5L3E - chains A and B; structure by X-ray diffraction, 2.80 A resolution.

# Chain A
Molecule: Lysine-specific histone demethylase 1A
Source organism: Homo sapiens
Notes: EC 1.-.-.-
UniProt: O60341 (KDM1A_HUMAN); residues 123-852 here = UniProt positions 123-852
Amino-acid sequence (730 residues; numbered 123 to 852; the number before each row is that of its first residue):
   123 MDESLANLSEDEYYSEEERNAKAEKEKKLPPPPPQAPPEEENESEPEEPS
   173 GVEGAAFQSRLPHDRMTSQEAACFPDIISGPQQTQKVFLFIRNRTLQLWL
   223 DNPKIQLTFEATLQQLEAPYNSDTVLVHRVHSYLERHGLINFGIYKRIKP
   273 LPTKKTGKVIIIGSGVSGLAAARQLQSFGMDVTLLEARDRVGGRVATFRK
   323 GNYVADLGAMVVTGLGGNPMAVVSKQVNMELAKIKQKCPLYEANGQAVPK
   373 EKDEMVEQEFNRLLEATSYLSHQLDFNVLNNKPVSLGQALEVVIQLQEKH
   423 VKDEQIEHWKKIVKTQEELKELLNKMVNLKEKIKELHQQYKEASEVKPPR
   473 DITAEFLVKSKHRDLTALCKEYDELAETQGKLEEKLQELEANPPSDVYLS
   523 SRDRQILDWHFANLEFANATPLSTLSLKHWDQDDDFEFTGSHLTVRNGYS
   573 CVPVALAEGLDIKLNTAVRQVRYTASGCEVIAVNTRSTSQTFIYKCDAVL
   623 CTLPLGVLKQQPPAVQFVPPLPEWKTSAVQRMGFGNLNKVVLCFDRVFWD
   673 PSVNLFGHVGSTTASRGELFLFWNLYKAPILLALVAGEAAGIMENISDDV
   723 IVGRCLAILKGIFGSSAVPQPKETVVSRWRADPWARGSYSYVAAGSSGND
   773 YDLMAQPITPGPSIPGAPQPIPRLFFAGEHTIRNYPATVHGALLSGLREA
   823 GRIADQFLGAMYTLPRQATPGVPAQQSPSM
Not modelled in the structure: 123-170, 837-852
Ion coordination: Na+: Ser289, Thr624 (together with FAD)
Ligand contacts:
  - E11 (N~4~-(1-benzylpiperidin-4-yl)-N~2~-[3-(dimethylamino)propyl]-6,7-dimethoxyquinazoline-2,4-diamine), molecule 1: Val333, Ile356, Gln358, Phe382, Asn383, Leu386, Asn535, Leu536, Phe538, Ala539, Asn540, Trp552, Asp553, Asp555, Asp556, His564, Leu677, Trp695, Tyr761, Pro808, Ala809
  - E11, molecule 2: Gln358, Asp556, Glu559, Phe560, Thr561, Gly562, Ser563, His564
  - E11, molecule 3: Gln380, Asn383, Arg384, Glu387, Ser390, Asp556, Glu559
  - E11, molecule 4: Asp557, Phe558, Glu559, Phe560, Thr561
  - E11, molecule 5: Thr561, Gly562, Ser563
  - FAD (flavin-adenine dinucleotide): Ile284, Gly285, Ser286, Gly287, Val288, Ser289, Gly290, Leu307, Glu308, Ala309, Arg310, Gly314, Gly315, Arg316, Val317, Leu329, Gly330, Ala331, Met332, Val333, Thr588, Ala589, Val590, Thr624, Leu625, Pro626, Val629, Val637, Leu659, Lys661, Trp751, Trp756, Ser760, Tyr761, Gly800, Glu801, Ala809, Thr810, Val811, His812, Ala814

# Chain B
Molecule: REST corepressor 1
Source organism: Homo sapiens
UniProt: Q9UKL0 (RCOR1_HUMAN); numbering as in UniProt (aligned over 305-482)
Amino-acid sequence (178 residues; row label = number of the first residue in the row):
   305 RAKRKPPKGMFLSQEDVEAVSANATAATTVLRQLDMELVSVKRQIQNIKQ
   355 TNSALKEKLDGGIEPYRLPEVIQKCNARWTTEEQLLAVQAIRKYGRDFQA
   405 ISDVIGNKSVVQVKNFFVNYRRRFNIDEVLQEWEAEHGKEETNGPSNQKP
   455 VKSPDNSIKMPEEEDEAPVLDVRYASAS
Not modelled in the structure: 305-307, 441-482

# Chain A / chain B interface
Residue-residue contacts (106; chain A residue first):
  Glu381(A) with Met314(B)
  Arg384(A) with Pro311(B); Lys312(B), hydrogen bond (side chain-backbone); Gly313(B), hydrogen bond (side chain-backbone); Met314(B)
  Leu385(A) with Met314(B), hydrophobic
  Glu387(A) with Pro311(B)
  Ala388(A) with Pro311(B); Met314(B), hydrophobic; Leu316(B), hydrophobic
  Tyr391(A) with Arg308(B), hydrogen bond (side chain-backbone); Lys309(B); Pro310(B); Leu316(B), hydrophobic
  Leu392(A) with Val321(B), hydrophobic
  Gln395(A) with Arg308(B)
  Leu396(A) with Val321(B), hydrophobic
  Leu401(A) with Ser325(B)
  Val415(A) with Met314(B), hydrophobic
  Gln417(A) with Val324(B); Ala331(B)
  Leu418(A) with Phe315(B); Leu316(B), hydrophobic; Asp320(B); Val321(B), hydrophobic; Val324(B), hydrophobic
  Gln419(A) with Gly313(B); Met314(B); Phe315(B), hydrogen bond (side chain-backbone)
  Glu420(A) with Leu335(B)
  Lys421(A) with Asp320(B), salt bridge; Val334(B); Leu335(B)
  His422(A) with Phe315(B)
  Lys424(A) with Leu335(B); Leu338(B); Asp339(B), salt bridge
  Asp425(A) with Leu338(B)
  Gln427(A) with Leu342(B)
  Ile428(A) with Leu338(B), hydrophobic; Glu341(B); Leu342(B)
  Trp431(A) with Leu342(B); Val345(B), hydrophobic; Lys346(B); Ile349(B), hydrophobic
  Lys432(A) with Glu341(B), salt bridge; Val345(B)
  Ile434(A) with Ile349(B), hydrophobic
  Val435(A) with Val345(B); Ile349(B), hydrophobic
  Gln438(A) with Ile352(B); Lys353(B); Asn356(B), hydrogen bond (backbone-side chain)
  Glu439(A) with Gln348(B), hydrogen bond; Ile352(B)
  Leu441(A) with Asn356(B)
  Lys442(A) with Thr355(B); Asn356(B); Leu359(B)
  Leu445(A) with Asn356(B); Leu359(B), hydrophobic; Lys360(B)
  Asn446(A) with Leu359(B)
  Met448(A) with Leu363(B)
  Val449(A) with Leu359(B); Leu363(B), hydrophobic
  Lys452(A) with Leu363(B); Asp364(B), hydrogen bond (side chain-backbone); Gly366(B), hydrogen bond (side chain-backbone); Ile367(B)
  Ile455(A) with Ile367(B), hydrophobic; Tyr370(B), hydrophobic
  Lys456(A) with Tyr370(B)
  His459(A) with Pro369(B); Tyr370(B)
  Tyr462(A) with Leu372(B), hydrophobic
  Ile474(A) with Leu389(B), hydrophobic; Gln393(B), hydrogen bond (backbone-side chain)
  Thr475(A) with Gln393(B)
  Phe478(A) with Leu390(B), hydrophobic; Gln393(B); Ala394(B); Lys397(B)
  Lys481(A) with Leu390(B); Val408(B)
  Ser482(A) with Lys397(B), hydrogen bond; Tyr398(B), hydrogen bond; Val408(B)
  His484(A) with Leu372(B); Pro373(B), hydrogen bond (side chain-backbone)
  Arg485(A) with Tyr398(B); Ala404(B); Asp407(B), salt bridge; Val408(B)
  Asp486(A) with Lys397(B), salt bridge; Tyr398(B), hydrogen bond
  Leu487(A) with Tyr370(B); Leu372(B), hydrophobic
  Cys491(A) with Ile367(B), hydrophobic
  Tyr494(A) with Leu363(B); Gly366(B); Ile367(B), hydrophobic
  Asp495(A) with Arg371(B), salt bridge
  Glu505(A) with Lys360(B), salt bridge
  Glu512(A) with Lys353(B), salt bridge
Other interface residues (no listed pair), chain A (57 interface residues in all): Phe398, Val414, Glu477, Thr488, Gln501
Other interface residues (no listed pair), chain B (53 interface residues in all): Gln318, Lys362, Gly365, Val375, Glu386

# In short
57 residues of chain A and 53 residues of chain B are in contact; the contacts include 13 hydrogen bonds and 8
salt bridges. Polar pairs include Lys421(A)-Asp320(B), Lys424(A)-Asp339(B) and Lys432(A)-Glu341(B). Chain A
binds flavin-adenine dinucleotide and 5 copies of compound E11.
Here chain A is Lysine-specific histone demethylase 1A and chain B is REST corepressor 1, both from Homo
sapiens. Entry 5L3E (LSD1-CoREST1 in complex with quinazoline-derivative reversible inhibitor) was determined
by X-ray diffraction (same publication as 5L3F, 5L3G and 5LBQ).
